2A3V - chains F and B of the 8 polymer chains in the assembly; structure by X-ray diffraction, 2.80 A resolution.

# Chain F
Molecule: 43-nt DNA strand
Sequence (43 nucleotides; row label = number of the first residue in the row):
     1 TGCGTTGACAGTCCCTCTTGAGGCGTTTGTTATAACCGGATCC
Disordered / not traced: 1-5, 40-43

# Chain B
Molecule: site-specific recombinase IntI4
Organism: Vibrio cholerae O1 biovar eltor str. N16961
Sequence (320 residues; numbered 1 to 320; the number before each row is that of its first residue):
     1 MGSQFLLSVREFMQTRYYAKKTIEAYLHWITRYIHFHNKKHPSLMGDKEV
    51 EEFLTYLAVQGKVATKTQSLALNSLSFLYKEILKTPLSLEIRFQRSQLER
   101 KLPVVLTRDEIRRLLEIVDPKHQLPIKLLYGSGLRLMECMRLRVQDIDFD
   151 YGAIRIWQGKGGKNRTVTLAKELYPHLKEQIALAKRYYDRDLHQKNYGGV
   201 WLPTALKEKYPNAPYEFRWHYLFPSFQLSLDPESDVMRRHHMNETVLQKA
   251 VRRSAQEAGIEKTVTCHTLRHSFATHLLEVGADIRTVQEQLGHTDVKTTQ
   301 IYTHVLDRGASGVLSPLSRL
Sequence notes: engineered mutation Gly-2 (Lys in 9657688)

# How chain F and chain B interact
Pairs across the interface - 52 pairs, chain F then chain B:
  DA10(F) / His-122(B)  salt bridge to the phosphate
  DA10(F) / Phe-226(B)  phosphate contact
  DA10(F) / Val-246(B)  phosphate contact
  DG11(F) / Ser-225(B)  hydrogen bond to the phosphate
  DG11(F) / Phe-226(B)  hydrogen bond to the phosphate
  DG11(F) / Met-242(B)  phosphate contact
  DG11(F) / Asn-243(B)  hydrogen bond to the phosphate
  DG11(F) / Val-246(B)  phosphate contact
  DG11(F) / Lys-249(B)  base contact
  DT12(F) / Lys-20(B)  phosphate contact
  DT12(F) / Trp-201(B)  base contact
  DT12(F) / Gln-227(B)  phosphate contact
  DT12(F) / Ser-229(B)  hydrogen bond to the phosphate
  DT12(F) / Leu-230(B)  sugar contact
  DT12(F) / Asp-231(B)  base contact
  DT12(F) / Pro-232(B)  base contact
  DT12(F) / Arg-238(B)  base contact
  DT12(F) / His-240(B)  stacking on the base
  DC13(F) / Lys-20(B)  salt bridge to the phosphate
  DC13(F) / Asn-243(B)  base contact
  DC13(F) / Thr-245(B)  base contact
  DC13(F) / Lys-249(B)  base contact
  DT16(F) / His-28(B)  sugar contact
  DT16(F) / Thr-31(B)  hydrogen bond to the sugar
  DT16(F) / His-35(B)  stacking on the base
  DT16(F) / Lys-39(B)  base contact
  DC17(F) / His-28(B)  sugar contact
  DT18(F) / His-28(B)  salt bridge to the phosphate
  DT18(F) / Trp-29(B)  phosphate contact
  DT18(F) / Arg-32(B)  salt bridge to the phosphate
  DT18(F) / Thr-67(B)  sugar contact
  DT19(F) / Trp-29(B)  base contact
  DT19(F) / Val-63(B)  phosphate contact
  DT19(F) / Ala-64(B)  hydrogen bond to the phosphate
  DT19(F) / Thr-67(B)  hydrogen bond to the phosphate
  DT19(F) / Leu-70(B)  base contact
  DG20(F) / Lys-66(B)  phosphate contact
  DG20(F) / Lys-101(B)  phosphate contact
  DA21(F) / Lys-66(B)  base contact
  DA21(F) / Leu-70(B)  base contact
  DA21(F) / Lys-101(B)  salt bridge to the phosphate
  DG22(F) / Lys-66(B)  hydrogen bond to the base
  DG22(F) / Arg-100(B)  phosphate contact
  DG22(F) / Lys-101(B)  hydrogen bond to the phosphate
  DG23(F) / Arg-100(B)  base contact
  DG23(F) / Arg-135(B)  salt bridge to the phosphate
  DC24(F) / Arg-135(B)  salt bridge to the phosphate
  DC24(F) / Gln-158(B)  phosphate contact
  DC24(F) / Lys-163(B)  phosphate contact
  DC24(F) / Thr-294(B)  phosphate contact
  DG25(F) / Gly-159(B)  phosphate contact
  DG25(F) / Lys-160(B)  phosphate contact
Other interface residues (no listed pair), chain F (15 interface residues in all): DC9
Other interface residues (no listed pair), chain B (42 interface residues in all): Gln-97, Glu-99, Arg-253, His-267, Arg-270, His-293

# In short
15 residues of chain F face 42 of chain B across their interface; the contacts include 9 hydrogen bonds, 7
salt bridges and 2 aromatic stacking contacts. Polar contacts include DG22(F)/Lys-66(B), DT16(F)/Thr-31(B) and
DG11(F)/Ser-225(B).
Chain F is a 43-nt DNA strand and chain B is site-specific recombinase IntI4 (Vibrio cholerae O1 biovar eltor
str. N16961); the structure, Structural basis for broad DNA-specificity in integron recombination, was
determined by X-ray diffraction.
